PDB entry 4LQI | X-ray diffraction, 2.70 A resolution | chains D and E of the 28 polymer chains in the assembly

Chain D:
Protein: Proteasome subunit alpha type-5
Source organism: Saccharomyces cerevisiae
Notes: EC 3.4.25.1
UniProt: P32379 (PSA5_YEAST); the construct lacks a stretch of the UniProt sequence and is renumbered around it, so the offset changes along the chain: 9-123 = UniProt 9-123; 125-144 = UniProt 131-150; 145-180 = UniProt 152-187; 184-202 = UniProt 191-209; 3 more segments
Amino-acid sequence (242 residues; row label = number of the first residue in the row; note: 7 numbers in that range are skipped by the numbering (no residue carries them; nothing is unmodelled there); a row labelled like 123A-123G holds insertion residues (123A, then the next letters in order)):
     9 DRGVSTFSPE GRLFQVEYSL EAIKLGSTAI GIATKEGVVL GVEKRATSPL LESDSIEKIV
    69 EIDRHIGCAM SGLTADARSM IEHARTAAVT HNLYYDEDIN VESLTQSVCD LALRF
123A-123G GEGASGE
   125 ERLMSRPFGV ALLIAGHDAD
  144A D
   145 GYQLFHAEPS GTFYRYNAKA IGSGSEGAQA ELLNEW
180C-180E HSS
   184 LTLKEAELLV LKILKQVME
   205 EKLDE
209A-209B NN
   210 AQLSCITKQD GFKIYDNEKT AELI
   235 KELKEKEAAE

Chain E:
Protein: Proteasome subunit alpha type-6
Source organism: Saccharomyces cerevisiae
Notes: EC 3.4.25.1
UniProt: P40302 (PSA6_YEAST); the construct has insertions or renumbered stretches relative to UniProt, so the offset changes along the chain: 4-60 = UniProt 2-58; 63-180 = UniProt 59-176; 183-204 = UniProt 183-204; 210-233 = UniProt 211-234
Amino-acid sequence (233 residues; row label = number of the first residue in the row; note: 7 numbers in that range are skipped by the numbering (no residue carries them; nothing is unmodelled there); a row labelled like 180A-180F holds insertion residues (180A, then the next letters in order)):
     4 FRNNYDGDTV TFSPTGRLFQ VEYALEAIKQ GSVTVGLRSN THAVLVALKR NADELSS
    63 YQKKIIKCDE HMGLSLAGLA PDARVLSNYL RQQCNYSSLV FNRKLAVERA GHLLCDKAQK
   123 NTQSYGGRPY GVGLLIIGYD KSGAHLLEFQ PSGNVTELYG TAIGARSQGA KTYLERTL
180A-180F DTFIKI
   183 DGNPDELIKA GVEAISQSLR DE
   206 SL
207B-207E TVDN
   210 LSIAIVGKDT PFTIYDGEAV AKYI
UniProt features mapped onto this chain:
  - modified residue: Ser-16 (Phosphoserine)
  - cross-link: Lys-191 (Glycyl lysine isopeptide (Lys-Gly) (interchain with G-Cter in ubiquitin))

Interface between chain D and chain E:
Contacting residue pairs (55; chain D residue first):
  Ser-13(D) / Gly-128(E)  hydrogen bond (side chain-backbone)
  Ser-13(D) / Arg-130(E)
  Thr-14(D) / Gly-10(E)
  Thr-14(D) / Gln-23(E)
  Phe-15(D) / Gln-23(E)  hydrogen bond (backbone-side chain)
  Phe-15(D) / Tyr-26(E)
  Phe-15(D) / Ala-27(E)  hydrophobic
  Phe-15(D) / Leu-81(E)  hydrophobic
  Phe-15(D) / Arg-130(E)
  Phe-15(D) / Pro-131(E)
  Ser-16(D) / Tyr-26(E)
  Pro-17(D) / Arg-5(E)
  Pro-17(D) / Tyr-26(E)  hydrophobic
  Pro-17(D) / Glu-29(E)
  Glu-18(D) / Glu-29(E)
  Glu-18(D) / Gln-33(E)  hydrogen bond (backbone-side chain)
  Gly-19(D) / Tyr-26(E)
  Gly-19(D) / Ala-30(E)
  Arg-20(D) / Gln-33(E)  hydrogen bond
  Leu-21(D) / Arg-130(E)
  Gln-114(D) / Arg-86(E)  hydrogen bond
  Asp-118(D) / Arg-86(E)  salt bridge
  Leu-121(D) / Pro-83(E)  hydrophobic
  Leu-121(D) / Arg-130(E)
  Gly-123C(D) / Tyr-127(E)
  Gly-123C(D) / Gly-128(E)
  Gly-123C(D) / Gly-129(E)
  Ala-123D(D) / Gly-128(E)
  Ala-123D(D) / Gly-129(E)
  Ser-123E(D) / Lys-122(E)
  Ser-123E(D) / Asn-123(E)  hydrogen bond (backbone-side chain)
  Ser-123E(D) / Ser-126(E)
  Ser-123E(D) / Gly-129(E)
  Ser-154(D) / Pro-83(E)
  Gly-155(D) / Pro-83(E)
  Thr-156(D) / Gln-64(E)
  Thr-156(D) / Ala-82(E)
  Thr-156(D) / Pro-83(E)
  Tyr-158(D) / Arg-53(E)
  Tyr-158(D) / Ser-60(E)
  Tyr-158(D) / Gln-64(E)
  Arg-159(D) / Leu-58(E)
  Arg-159(D) / Ser-59(E)
  Arg-159(D) / Ser-60(E)  hydrogen bond (backbone-backbone)
  Tyr-160(D) / Ala-55(E)
  Tyr-160(D) / Asp-56(E)
  Tyr-160(D) / Leu-58(E)
  Tyr-160(D) / Ser-59(E)
  Asn-161(D) / Leu-58(E)  hydrogen bond (backbone-backbone)
  Ala-162(D) / Leu-58(E)
  Lys-163(D) / Asp-56(E)  salt bridge
  Gln-173(D) / Asp-56(E)  hydrogen bond
  Gln-173(D) / Leu-58(E)
  Leu-176(D) / Leu-58(E)
  Leu-177(D) / Leu-58(E)  hydrophobic
Interface residues without a listed pair, chain D (32 interface residues in all): Arg-10, Gly-11, Glu-123B, Gly-123F, Phe-157
Interface residues without a listed pair, chain E (33 interface residues in all): Asp-9, Asn-54, Glu-57, Asp-84, Tyr-132, Gly-133

Summary:
32 residues of chain D and 33 residues of chain E are in contact; the contacts include 9 hydrogen bonds and 2
salt bridges. Polar contacts include Asp-118(D)/Arg-86(E), Lys-163(D)/Asp-56(E) and Ser-13(D)/Gly-128(E).
Here chain D is Proteasome subunit alpha type-5 and chain E is Proteasome subunit alpha type-6, both from
Saccharomyces cerevisiae. Entry 4LQI (Yeast 20S Proteasome in complex with Vibralactone) was determined by
X-ray diffraction.
